PDB entry 7JY8 | electron microscopy, 2.40 A resolution | chains D and T of the 11 polymer chains in the assembly

# Chain D
Protein: Protein RecA
Organism: Escherichia coli
Reference sequence: A0A376NU07 (A0A376NU07_ECOLX); residues 0-333 here correspond to UniProt positions 1-334 (UniProt number = residue number + 1)
Chain sequence (334 residues; row label = number of the first residue in the row; numbering starts at 0):
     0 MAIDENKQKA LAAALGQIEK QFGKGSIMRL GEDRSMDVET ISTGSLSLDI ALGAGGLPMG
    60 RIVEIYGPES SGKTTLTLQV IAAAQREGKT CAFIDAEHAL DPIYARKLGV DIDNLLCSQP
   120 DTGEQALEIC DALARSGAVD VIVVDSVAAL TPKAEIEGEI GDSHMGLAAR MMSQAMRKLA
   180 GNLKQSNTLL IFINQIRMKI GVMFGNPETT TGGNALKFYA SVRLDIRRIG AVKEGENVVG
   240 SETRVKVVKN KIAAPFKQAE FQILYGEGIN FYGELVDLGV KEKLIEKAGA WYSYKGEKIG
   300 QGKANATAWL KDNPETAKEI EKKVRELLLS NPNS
Unresolved in the structure: 0
Ion coordination: Mg2+: Thr-73 (together with ATP-gamma-S)
Ligand contacts:
  - ATP-gamma-S (AGS; phosphothiophosphoric acid-adenylate ester), molecule 1: Pro-67, Glu-68, Ser-69, Ser-70, Gly-71, Lys-72, Thr-73, Thr-74, Glu-96, Asp-100, Tyr-103, Ser-240, Tyr-264
  - ATP-gamma-S (AGS), molecule 2: Phe-217, Lys-248, Asn-249, Lys-250, Ile-251, Ala-252, Ala-253, Pro-254
From the paper describing this entry:
  - mutagenesis - K286N, K302N: decreased binding to dsDNA (citing earlier work)

# Chain T
Molecule: 45-nt DNA strand
Sequence (45 nucleotides; numbered 30 to 74; the number before each row is that of its first residue):
    30 AAAAAAAAAA AAAAAAAAAA AAAAAAAAAA AAAAAAAAAA AAAAA
Unresolved in the structure: 40-74

# How chain D and chain T interact
Residue-residue contacts (6):
  Ser-162(D) / DA38(T)  phosphate contact
  Ser-162(D) / DA39(T)  sugar contact
  Met-164(D) / DA38(T)  sugar contact
  Met-164(D) / DA39(T)  base contact
  Arg-169(D) / DA39(T)  base contact
  Gly-200(D) / DA35(T)  base contact
Interface residues without a listed pair, chain D (5 interface residues in all): Ile-199
Interface residues without a listed pair, chain T (4 interface residues in all): DA36

# In short
Chain D and chain T form an interface of 5 and 4 residues respectively. Bound to chain D: ATP-gamma-S. The
paper reports that K286N and K302N of chain D reduce binding to dsDNA.
Here chain D is Protein RecA (Escherichia coli) and chain T is a 45-nt DNA strand. Entry 7JY8 (Analysis of a
strand exchange reaction with a mini filament of 9-RecA, 27-mer ssDNA, partially-homologous 67 ...) was
determined by electron microscopy (same publication as 7JY6, 7JY7 and 7JY9).
